PDB entry 6DJV | electron microscopy, 3.90 A resolution | chains D and E of the 7 polymer chains in the assembly

# Chain D (and E)
Name: Chaperone protein ClpB
Organism: Mycobacterium tuberculosis
Notes: chain E of this document is another copy of the same molecule, construct and numbering; everything in this record applies to it too
UniProtKB: A0A045JSR5 (A0A045JSR5_MYCTX); residue numbers follow UniProt; this construct covers 1-848
Chain sequence (848 residues; numbered 1 to 848; the number before each row is that of its first residue):
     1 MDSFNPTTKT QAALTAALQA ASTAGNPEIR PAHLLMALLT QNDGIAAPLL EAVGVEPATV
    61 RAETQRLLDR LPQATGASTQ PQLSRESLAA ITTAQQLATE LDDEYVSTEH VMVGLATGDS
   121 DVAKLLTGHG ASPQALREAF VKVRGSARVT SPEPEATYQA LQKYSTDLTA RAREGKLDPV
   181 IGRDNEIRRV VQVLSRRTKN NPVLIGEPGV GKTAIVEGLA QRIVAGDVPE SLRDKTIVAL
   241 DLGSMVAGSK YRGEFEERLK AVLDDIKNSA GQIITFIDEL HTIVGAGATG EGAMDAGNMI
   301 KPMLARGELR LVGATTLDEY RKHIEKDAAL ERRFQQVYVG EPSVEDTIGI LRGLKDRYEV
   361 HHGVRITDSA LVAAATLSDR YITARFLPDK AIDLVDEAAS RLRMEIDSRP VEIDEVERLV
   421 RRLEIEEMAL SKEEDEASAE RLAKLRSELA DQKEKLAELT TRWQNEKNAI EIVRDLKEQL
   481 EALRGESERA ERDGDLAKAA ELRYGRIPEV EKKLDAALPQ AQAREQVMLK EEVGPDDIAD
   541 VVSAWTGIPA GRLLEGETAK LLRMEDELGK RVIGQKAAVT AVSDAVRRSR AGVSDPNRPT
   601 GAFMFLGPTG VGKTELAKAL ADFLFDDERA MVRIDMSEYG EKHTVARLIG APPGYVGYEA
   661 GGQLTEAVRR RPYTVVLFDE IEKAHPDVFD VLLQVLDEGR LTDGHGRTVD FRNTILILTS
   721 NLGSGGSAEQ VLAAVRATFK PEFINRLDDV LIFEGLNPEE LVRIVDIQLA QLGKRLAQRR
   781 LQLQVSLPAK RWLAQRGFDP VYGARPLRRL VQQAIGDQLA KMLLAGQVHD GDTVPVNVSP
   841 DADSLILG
Disordered / not traced: 1-158, 289-294, 411-529, 846-848 (chain E: 1-158, 247-251, 285-296, 408-529, 846-848)
Residues lining bound ligands:
  - ATP-gamma-S (AGS; phosphothiophosphoric acid-adenylate ester), molecule 1: D178, P179, V180, I181, P208, G209, V210, G211, K212, T213, A214, E279, I350, L354, P388, D389, I392
  - ATP-gamma-S (AGS), molecule 2: R571, V572, I573, G574, T609, G610, V611, G612, K613, T614, E615, E680, I764, Q768, A804, R805, R808
  - ATP-gamma-S (AGS), molecule 3: D697, E742, R746
Reported in the primary citation:
  - binding site for casein polyAlanine model: Y251, Y655, V656
  - mutagenesis - P410A, V656A, Y658A: abolished catalytic activity

# Chain D / chain E interface
Pairs across the interface (46):
  T166(D) - R306(E)  hydrogen bond
  R171(D) - R306(E)
  G243(D) - E256(E)
  G243(D) - M299(E)
  V246(D) - E256(E)
  A247(D) - E256(E)
  A247(D) - K260(E)
  K250(D) - R252(E)
  K250(D) - G253(E)
  T282(D) - N298(E)
  R357(D) - R197(E)
  Y358(D) - R197(E)
  H362(D) - S195(E)
  D389(D) - R332(E)  salt bridge
  D393(D) - R196(E)  salt bridge
  D393(D) - T198(E)
  D396(D) - R196(E)  salt bridge
  D396(D) - R197(E)  hydrogen bond (side chain-backbone)
  D396(D) - T198(E)
  S400(D) - Q192(E)
  S400(D) - S195(E)  hydrogen bond (side chain-backbone)
  S400(D) - R196(E)
  D407(D) - P229(E)
  S408(D) - D227(E)  hydrogen bond (side chain-backbone)
  R409(D) - D227(E)  salt bridge
  E638(D) - T702(E)  hydrogen bond
  H643(D) - Y655(E)
  T644(D) - P652(E)
  R647(D) - D703(E)  hydrogen bond (side chain-backbone)
  R647(D) - G704(E)  hydrogen bond (side chain-backbone)
  G650(D) - P653(E)
  A651(D) - P653(E)
  V656(D) - Y658(E)  hydrophobic
  G657(D) - Y658(E)
  Q663(D) - G706(E)
  R775(D) - V593(E)  hydrogen bond (side chain-backbone)
  R775(D) - S594(E)  hydrogen bond (side chain-backbone)
  R775(D) - P596(E)
  R779(D) - A591(E)
  R809(D) - N745(E)
  R809(D) - R746(E)
  Q812(D) - S594(E)
  Q812(D) - D595(E)
  G816(D) - V593(E)
  A820(D) - V593(E)  hydrophobic
  L824(D) - R587(E)
Interface residues without a listed pair, chain D (46 interface residues in all): D178, D241, S244, D278, H361, E397, R401, M404, R633, A646, Y655, L776, L819
Interface residues without a listed pair, chain E (39 interface residues in all): V191, K199, K301, P302, G592, G654, R700, H705

# Summary
The interface between chain D and chain E involves 46 residues on one side and 39 on the other, with 9
hydrogen bonds and 4 salt bridges. Among the polar pairs are D389(D)-R332(E), D393(D)-R196(E) and
D396(D)-R196(E). The paper reports a binding site for casein polyAlanine model at Y251(D), Y655(D) and
V656(D); P410A, V656A and Y658A of chain D abolish catalytic activity.
Both chains are Chaperone protein ClpB (Mycobacterium tuberculosis). Entry 6DJV (Mtb ClpB in complex with
ATPgammaS and casein, Conformer 2) was determined by electron microscopy, deposited together with 6DJU and
6ED3.
